2R7Z - chains N and A of the 15 polymer chains in the assembly; structure by X-ray diffraction, 3.80 A resolution.

# Chain N
Molecule: 7-nt DNA strand
Sequence (7 nucleotides; each row starts with the number of its first residue):
     1 CAAGTAG

# Chain A
Protein: DNA-directed RNA polymerase II subunit RPB1
Source organism: Saccharomyces cerevisiae
Notes: EC 2.7.7.6
UniProtKB: P04050 (RPB1_YEAST); numbering as in UniProt (aligned over 1-1733)
Sequence (1733 residues; row label = number of the first residue in the row):
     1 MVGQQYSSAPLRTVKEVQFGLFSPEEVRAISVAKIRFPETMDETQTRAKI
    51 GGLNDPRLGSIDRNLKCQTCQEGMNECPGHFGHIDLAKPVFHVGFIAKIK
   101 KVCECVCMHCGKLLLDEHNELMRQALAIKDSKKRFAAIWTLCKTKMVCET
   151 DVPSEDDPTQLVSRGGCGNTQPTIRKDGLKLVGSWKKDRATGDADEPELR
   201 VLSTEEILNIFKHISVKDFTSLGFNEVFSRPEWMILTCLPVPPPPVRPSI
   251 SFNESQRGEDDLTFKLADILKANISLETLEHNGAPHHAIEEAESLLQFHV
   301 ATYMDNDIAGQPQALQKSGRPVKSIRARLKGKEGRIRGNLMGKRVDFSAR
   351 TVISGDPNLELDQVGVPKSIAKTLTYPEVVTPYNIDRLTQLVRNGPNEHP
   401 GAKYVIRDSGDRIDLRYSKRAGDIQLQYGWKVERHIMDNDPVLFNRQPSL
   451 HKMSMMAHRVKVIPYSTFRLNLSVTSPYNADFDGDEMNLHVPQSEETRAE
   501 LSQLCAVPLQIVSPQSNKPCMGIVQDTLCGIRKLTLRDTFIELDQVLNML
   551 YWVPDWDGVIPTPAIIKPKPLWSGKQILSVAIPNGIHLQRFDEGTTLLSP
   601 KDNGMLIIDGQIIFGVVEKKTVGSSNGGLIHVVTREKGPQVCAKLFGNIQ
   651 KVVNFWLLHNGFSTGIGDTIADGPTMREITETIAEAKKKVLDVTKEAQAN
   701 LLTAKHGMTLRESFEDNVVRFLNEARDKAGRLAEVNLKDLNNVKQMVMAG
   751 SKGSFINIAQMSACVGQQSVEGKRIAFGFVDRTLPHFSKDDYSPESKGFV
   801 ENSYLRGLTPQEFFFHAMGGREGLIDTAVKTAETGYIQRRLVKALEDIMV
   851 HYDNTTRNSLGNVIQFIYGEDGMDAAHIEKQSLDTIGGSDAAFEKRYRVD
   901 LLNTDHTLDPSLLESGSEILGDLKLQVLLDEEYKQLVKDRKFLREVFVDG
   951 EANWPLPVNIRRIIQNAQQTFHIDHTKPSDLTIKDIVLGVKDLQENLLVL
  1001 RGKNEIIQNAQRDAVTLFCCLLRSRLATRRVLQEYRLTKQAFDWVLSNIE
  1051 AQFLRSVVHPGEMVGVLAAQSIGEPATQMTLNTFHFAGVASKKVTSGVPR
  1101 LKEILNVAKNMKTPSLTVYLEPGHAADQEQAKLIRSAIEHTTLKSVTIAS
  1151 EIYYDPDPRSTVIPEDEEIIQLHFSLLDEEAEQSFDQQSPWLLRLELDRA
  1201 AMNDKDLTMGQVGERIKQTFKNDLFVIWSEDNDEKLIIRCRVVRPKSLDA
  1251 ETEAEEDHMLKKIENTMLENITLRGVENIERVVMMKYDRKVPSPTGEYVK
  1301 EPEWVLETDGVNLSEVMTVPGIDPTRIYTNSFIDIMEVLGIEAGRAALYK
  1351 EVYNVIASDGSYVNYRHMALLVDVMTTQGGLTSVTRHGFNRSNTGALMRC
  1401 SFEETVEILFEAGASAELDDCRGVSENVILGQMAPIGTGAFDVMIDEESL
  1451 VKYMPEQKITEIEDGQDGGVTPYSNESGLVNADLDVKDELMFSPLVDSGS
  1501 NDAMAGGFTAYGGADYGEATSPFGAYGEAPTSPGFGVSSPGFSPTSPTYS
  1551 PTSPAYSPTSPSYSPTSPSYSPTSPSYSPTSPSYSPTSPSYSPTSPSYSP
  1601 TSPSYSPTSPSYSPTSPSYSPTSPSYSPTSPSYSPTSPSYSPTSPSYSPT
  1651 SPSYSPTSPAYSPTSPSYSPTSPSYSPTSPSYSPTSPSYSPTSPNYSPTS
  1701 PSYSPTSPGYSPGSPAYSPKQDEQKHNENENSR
Not modelled in the structure: 1, 187-194, 1082-1091, 1177-1186, 1244-1253, 1456-1733
Bound ions: Zn2+ site 1: Cys67, Cys70, Cys77, His80; Zn2+ site 2: Cys110, Cys148, Cys167; Mg2+: Asp481, Asp483 (shared with 1 residue of chain P)
Swiss-Prot annotation at these positions:
  - region: Pro248 to Asp260 (Lid loop), Asn306 to Lys323 (Rudder loop), Pro810 to Glu822 (Bridging helix)
  - binding site (Zn(2+)): Cys67, Cys70, Cys77, His80, Cys107, Cys110, Cys148, Cys167
  - binding site (Mg(2+)): Asp481, Asp483, Asp485
  - modified residue: Thr1471 (Phosphothreonine)
  - cross-link (Glycyl lysine isopeptide (Lys-Gly)): Lys695 (interchain with G-Cter in ubiquitin), Lys1246 (interchain with G-Cter in ubiquitin), Lys1350 (interchain with G-Cter in ubiquitin)
  - natural variant: Ser1653 to Pro1659 (deletion: In strain: A364A)
  - mutagenesis: Lys1246 (K1246R: Impairs ubiquitination during transcription stress)

# Interface between chain N and chain A
Pairs across the interface (6):
  DA3(N) with Asn1110(A), hydrogen bond to the phosphate
  DG4(N) with Lys1109(A), phosphate contact; Asn1110(A), phosphate contact
  DT5(N) with His1387(A), sugar contact
  DG7(N) with Lys100(A), phosphate contact; Lys101(A), salt bridge to the phosphate
Also at the interface, not in a pair above, chain A (7 interface residues in all): Trp139, Ala1108

# In short
4 residues of chain N face 7 of chain A across their interface; the contacts include 1 hydrogen bond and 1
salt bridge. Polar pairs include DA3(N)-Asn1110(A) and DG7(N)-Lys101(A). UniProt lists 8 Zn2+-binding
residues, 3 Mg2+-binding residues and one mutagenesis site on chain A.
Here chain N is a 7-nt DNA strand and chain A is DNA-directed RNA polymerase II subunit RPB1 (Saccharomyces
cerevisiae). Entry 2R7Z (Cisplatin lesion containing RNA polymerase II elongation complex) was determined by
X-ray diffraction.
